Entry 9GSX (electron microscopy, 6.50 A resolution (low resolution: residue-level contacts below are approximate; hydrogen-bond / salt-bridge calls are withheld)); this record covers chains A and R of the 27 polymer chains in the assembly.

[Chain A]
Protein: Flagellin
Organism: Campylobacter jejuni
UniProt: A0A5T0F6D4 (A0A5T0F6D4_CAMJU); residues 1-750 here = UniProt positions 1-750
Sequence (750 residues; numbered 1 to 750; the number before each row is that of its first residue):
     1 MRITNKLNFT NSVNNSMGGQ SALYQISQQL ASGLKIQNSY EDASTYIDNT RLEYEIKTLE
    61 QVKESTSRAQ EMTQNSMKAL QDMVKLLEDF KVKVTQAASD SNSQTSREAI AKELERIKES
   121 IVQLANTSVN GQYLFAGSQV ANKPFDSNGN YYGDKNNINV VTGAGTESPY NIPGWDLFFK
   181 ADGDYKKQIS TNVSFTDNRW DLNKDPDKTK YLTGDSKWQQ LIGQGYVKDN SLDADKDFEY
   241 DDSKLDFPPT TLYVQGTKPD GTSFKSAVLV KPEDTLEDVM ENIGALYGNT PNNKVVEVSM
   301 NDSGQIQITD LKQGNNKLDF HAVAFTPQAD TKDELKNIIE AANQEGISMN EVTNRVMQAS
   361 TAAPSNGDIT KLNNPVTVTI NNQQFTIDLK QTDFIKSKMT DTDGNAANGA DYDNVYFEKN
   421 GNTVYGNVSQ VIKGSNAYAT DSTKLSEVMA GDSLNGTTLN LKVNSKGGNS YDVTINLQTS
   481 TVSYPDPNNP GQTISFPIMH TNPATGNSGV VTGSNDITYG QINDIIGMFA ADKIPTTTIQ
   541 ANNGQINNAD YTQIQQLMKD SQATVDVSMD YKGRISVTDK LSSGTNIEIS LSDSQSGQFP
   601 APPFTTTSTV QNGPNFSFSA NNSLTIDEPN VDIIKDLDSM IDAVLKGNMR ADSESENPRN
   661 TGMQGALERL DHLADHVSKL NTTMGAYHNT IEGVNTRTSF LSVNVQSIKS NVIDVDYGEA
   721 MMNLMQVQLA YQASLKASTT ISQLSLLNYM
Not modelled in the structure: 1-6

[Chain R]
Protein: Flagellar hook-associated protein 1
Organism: Campylobacter jejuni
UniProt: A0A5Z5AC44 (A0A5Z5AC44_CAMJU); residue numbers follow UniProt; this construct covers 1-608
Sequence (608 residues; each row starts with the number of its first residue):
     1 MGIFGTLYTG VTGLKASEVQ IATTGNNISN ANATFYTRQR VVQTTNGYIT TGGVQVGTGT
    61 AVESIVRLHD EYSYYKLKGA SNQLEYTKYM ASTLQEIAQR FPDLQNTGIL QDLENYNKAW
   121 NDFASNPNEN ATKIALVKAS QTLTESVNNT FATLDKIQKK VNDDIKNTVD EINKIGEEIA
   181 TINKQIYGQE ALPTEHANEL RDRRDELELT LSKLVSAVAS KNEINQDNRL DTTITDPGHQ
   241 YNLSIEGFSI VDGINFHPLK LDYDDKNKSY SIYYETPDEK VRDLTAKISG GQLGAQLDLR
   301 GRNYSKSEGK YEDGIIQGYM DSLDTFAKTM INETNNLYAS SAKSSVTSDY LSGLKGDIPL
   361 VNYDRTIQPG SFDIVIYDDK GDKKLTKTIT IDVNTTMNDI MRQINANTDD NDNKNSNDDV
   421 DDHINASFSY DAKTGDGLFQ INAKSGFKVA IEDKGTNFAG AFSIGGFFSG TDASDMKVKD
   481 SILNDPSTVR ASSNGVDSGN DMANKIIQLQ YDKVNFYNED GTIDNLTMEE YYRKLTGKIA
   541 SDGENNNVVN SSNETLYNSV YSEYQSKSGV NTNEELAALI QYQSSYGAAA KIVSTVDQML
   601 DTLLGLKS

[Interface between chain A and chain R]
Pairs across the interface (68; chain A residue first):
  Leu-7(A) with Gln-565(R)
  Ser-39(A) with Ala-540(R); Glu-544(R)
  Tyr-40(A) with Gln-99(R); Ala-540(R); Glu-544(R)
  Glu-41(A) with Glu-544(R)
  Asp-42(A) with Glu-544(R)
  Ala-43(A) with Glu-544(R)
  Ile-47(A) with Arg-533(R); Thr-536(R); Gly-537(R)
  Asp-48(A) with Arg-533(R)
  Thr-50(A) with Gln-105(R); Arg-533(R)
  Arg-51(A) with Arg-533(R)
  Glu-53(A) with Gln-105(R)
  Tyr-54(A) with Gln-105(R); Asn-117(R); Glu-529(R)
  Lys-57(A) with Asn-106(R); Leu-110(R); Glu-114(R); Glu-529(R)
  Thr-58(A) with Tyr-511(R)
  Gln-61(A) with Glu-114(R); Asn-121(R); Tyr-511(R)
  Glu-64(A) with Asn-121(R)
  Ser-65(A) with Asn-121(R)
  Arg-68(A) with Asn-121(R); Ser-125(R)
  Asn-130(A) with Asn-128(R)
  Gln-132(A) with Asn-128(R)
  Ser-138(A) with Ser-498(R)
  Gln-139(A) with Ser-498(R)
  Val-140(A) with Ser-498(R)
  Ala-141(A) with Ser-498(R)
  Asn-142(A) with Ser-498(R)
  Ile-158(A) with Asn-500(R)
  Asn-159(A) with Asn-500(R); Asn-504(R)
  Val-160(A) with Asn-504(R)
  Val-161(A) with Asn-504(R); Ile-507(R)
  Gly-163(A) with Gln-508(R)
  Gly-165(A) with Gln-508(R)
  Glu-167(A) with Asn-504(R)
  Thr-501(A) with Asn-413(R); Lys-414(R)
  Asn-502(A) with Lys-414(R)
  Pro-503(A) with Lys-414(R)
  Ala-504(A) with Lys-414(R)
  Thr-505(A) with Lys-414(R)
  Gly-506(A) with Lys-414(R); Asn-415(R)
  Asn-507(A) with Lys-414(R)
  Ser-508(A) with Asn-413(R); Lys-414(R); Asn-415(R)
  Asn-548(A) with Asn-415(R)
  Tyr-551(A) with Asn-413(R)
  Gln-555(A) with Asn-417(R)
  Lys-559(A) with Asn-417(R); Asp-418(R)
  Tyr-749(A) with Thr-572(R); Asn-573(R); Leu-576(R)
Other interface residues (no listed pair), chain A (49 interface residues in all): Gly-131, Ala-164, Gly-509, Gln-545
Other interface residues (no listed pair), chain R (41 interface residues in all): Gln-95, Ala-98, Leu-113, Lys-118, Pro-127, Asp-497, Gly-499, Gln-510, Asn-547, Ser-562, Glu-563

[In short]
Chain A and chain R form an interface of 49 and 41 residues respectively.
Here chain A is Flagellin and chain R is Flagellar hook-associated protein 1, both from Campylobacter jejuni.
Entry 9GSX (Campylobacter hook-filament junction-cap complex) was determined by electron microscopy, deposited
together with 9GNZ and 9GO6.
